Entry 3T63 (X-ray diffraction, 1.54 A resolution); this record covers chains B and N of the 6 polymer chains in the assembly.

[Chain B]
Protein: Protocatechuate 3,4-dioxygenase alpha chain
Source organism: Pseudomonas putida
Notes: EC 1.13.11.3
UniProt: P00436 (PCXA_PSEPU); residues 1-200 here correspond to UniProt positions 2-201 (UniProt number = residue number + 1)
Amino-acid sequence (200 residues; numbered 1 to 200; the number before each row is that of its first residue):
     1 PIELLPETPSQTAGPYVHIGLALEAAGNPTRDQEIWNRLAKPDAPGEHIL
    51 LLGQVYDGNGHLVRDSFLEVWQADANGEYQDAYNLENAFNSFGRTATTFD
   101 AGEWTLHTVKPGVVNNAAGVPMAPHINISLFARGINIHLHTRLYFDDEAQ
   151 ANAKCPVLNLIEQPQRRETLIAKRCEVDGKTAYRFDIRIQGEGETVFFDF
Swiss-Prot annotation at these positions:
  - binding site (3,4-dihydroxybenzoate): Arg133

[Chain N]
Protein: Protocatechuate 3,4-dioxygenase beta chain
Source organism: Pseudomonas putida
Notes: EC 1.13.11.3
UniProt: P00437 (PCXB_PSEPU); residues 301-538 here correspond to UniProt positions 2-239 (UniProt number = residue number - 299)
Amino-acid sequence (238 residues; row label = number of the first residue in the row):
   301 PAQDNSRFVIRDRNWHPKALTPDYKTSIARSPRQALVSIPQSISETTGPN
   351 FSHLGFGAHDHDLLLNFNNGGLPIGERIIVAGRVVDQYGKPVPNTLVEMW
   401 QANAGGRYRHKNDRYLAPLDPNFGGVGRCLTDSDGYYSFRTIKPGPAPWR
   451 NGPNDWRPAHIYFGISGPSIATKLITQLYFEGDPLIPMCPIVKSIANPEA
   501 VQQLIAKLDMNNANPMDCLAYRFDIVLRGQRKTHFENC
Differences from the reference sequence: engineered mutation Ala447 (Tyr148 in P00437), Tyr462 (His163 in P00437)
Metal / ion sites: Fe ion: Tyr408, His460, Tyr462 (together with beta-mercaptoethanol)

[Chain B / chain N interface]
Contacting residue pairs (173):
  Leu4(B) - Val309(N)  hydrophobic
  Leu4(B) - Gln387(N)
  Leu4(B) - Tyr388(N)  hydrophobic
  Leu5(B) - Asp386(N)
  Leu5(B) - Gln387(N)  hydrogen bond (backbone-side chain)
  Pro6(B) - Trp315(N)  hydrophobic
  Pro6(B) - Gln503(N)  hydrogen bond (backbone-side chain)
  Pro6(B) - Val526(N)
  Glu7(B) - Arg311(N)  salt bridge
  Glu7(B) - Trp315(N)  hydrogen bond (backbone-side chain)
  Glu7(B) - His316(N)  salt bridge
  Glu7(B) - Gln387(N)
  Glu7(B) - Gln503(N)
  Glu7(B) - Val526(N)
  Glu7(B) - Arg528(N)
  Thr8(B) - His316(N)
  Thr8(B) - Leu474(N)
  Thr8(B) - Thr476(N)
  Thr8(B) - Gln503(N)
  Thr8(B) - Leu504(N)
  Thr8(B) - Ile525(N)
  Thr8(B) - Val526(N)  hydrogen bond (side chain-backbone)
  Pro9(B) - His316(N)
  Pro9(B) - Thr476(N)  hydrogen bond (backbone-side chain)
  Pro9(B) - Ile495(N)  hydrophobic
  Pro9(B) - Ala500(N)
  Pro9(B) - Gln503(N)
  Pro9(B) - Leu504(N)
  Ser10(B) - His316(N)  hydrogen bond (backbone-side chain)
  Ser10(B) - Pro317(N)
  Ser10(B) - Leu474(N)
  Ser10(B) - Ile475(N)  hydrogen bond (side chain-backbone)
  Gln11(B) - Ile475(N)  hydrogen bond (backbone-backbone)
  Gln11(B) - Thr476(N)
  Gln11(B) - Gln477(N)
  Gln11(B) - Tyr479(N)  hydrogen bond
  Gln11(B) - Ile491(N)
  Gln11(B) - Val492(N)
  Gln11(B) - Ser494(N)  hydrogen bond
  Gln11(B) - Ile495(N)
  Gln11(B) - Leu504(N)
  Thr12(B) - Tyr324(N)  hydrogen bond
  Thr12(B) - Tyr462(N)
  Thr12(B) - Gln477(N)  hydrogen bond (backbone-side chain)
  Ala13(B) - Trp400(N)
  Ala13(B) - Tyr462(N)
  Ala13(B) - Ile475(N)  hydrophobic
  Pro15(B) - His410(N)
  Tyr16(B) - Trp400(N)  hydrogen bond (backbone-side chain)
  Tyr16(B) - Tyr408(N)  hydrophobic
  Tyr16(B) - His410(N)
  Tyr16(B) - Asn412(N)
  Tyr16(B) - Asp413(N)
  Val17(B) - Trp400(N)
  His18(B) - His410(N)  hydrogen bond
  Ile19(B) - Trp400(N)  hydrophobic
  Ile19(B) - Tyr408(N)  hydrophobic
  Ile19(B) - Arg409(N)
  Ile19(B) - His410(N)
  Ile19(B) - Gly425(N)
  Ile19(B) - Val426(N)
  Gly20(B) - Trp400(N)
  Gly20(B) - Val426(N)
  Leu21(B) - Glu398(N)
  Leu21(B) - Trp400(N)  hydrophobic
  Leu21(B) - Ile475(N)  hydrophobic
  Ala25(B) - Lys411(N)
  Ala26(B) - His410(N)
  Ala26(B) - Lys411(N)  hydrogen bond (backbone-backbone)
  Asn28(B) - Arg409(N)  hydrogen bond (side chain-backbone)
  Arg31(B) - Val426(N)
  Arg31(B) - Arg428(N)
  Gln33(B) - Leu354(N)
  Gln33(B) - Gly355(N)  hydrogen bond (side chain-backbone)
  Gln33(B) - Arg428(N)  hydrogen bond (backbone-side chain)
  Ile35(B) - Phe351(N)  hydrophobic
  Ile35(B) - Leu396(N)  hydrophobic
  Asp57(B) - Ala329(N)
  Gly58(B) - Ala329(N)  hydrogen bond (backbone-backbone)
  Asn59(B) - Ala329(N)
  Val63(B) - Arg330(N)
  Asp65(B) - Arg330(N)  salt bridge
  Glu69(B) - Lys473(N)  salt bridge
  Trp71(B) - Ser344(N)  hydrogen bond (side chain-backbone)
  Trp71(B) - Thr347(N)  hydrogen bond
  Trp71(B) - Gly348(N)
  Trp71(B) - Pro349(N)
  Trp71(B) - Ile470(N)  hydrophobic
  Glu78(B) - Pro301(N)
  Tyr79(B) - Pro301(N)
  Tyr79(B) - Ala302(N)  hydrogen bond (backbone-backbone)
  Tyr79(B) - Ser344(N)  hydrogen bond
  Asp81(B) - Ala302(N)
  Asp81(B) - Gly348(N)
  Asp81(B) - Pro349(N)
  Asp81(B) - Asn350(N)  hydrogen bond (backbone-backbone)
  Tyr83(B) - Asn350(N)  hydrogen bond (backbone-backbone)
  Tyr83(B) - Phe351(N)  hydrophobic
  Tyr83(B) - His353(N)
  Phe92(B) - Pro349(N)  hydrophobic
  Phe92(B) - Phe351(N)  hydrophobic
  Arg94(B) - Glu398(N)  salt bridge
  Phe99(B) - His410(N)
  Phe99(B) - Lys411(N)
  Phe99(B) - Asn412(N)
  Asn115(B) - Ile343(N)
  Ala117(B) - Arg307(N)
  Ala117(B) - Gln341(N)
  Ala117(B) - Asn537(N)
  Ala118(B) - Asn537(N)
  Met122(B) - Ser342(N)
  Met122(B) - Ser344(N)
  His125(B) - Ser344(N)  hydrogen bond
  Asn127(B) - Ser344(N)
  Asn127(B) - Ile470(N)
  Phe131(B) - Lys473(N)
  Phe131(B) - Ile475(N)  hydrophobic
  Arg133(B) - Tyr324(N)
  Arg133(B) - Thr326(N)
  Arg133(B) - Arg330(N)  hydrogen bond (backbone-side chain)
  Gly134(B) - Tyr324(N)  hydrogen bond (backbone-side chain)
  Gly134(B) - Thr326(N)
  Gly134(B) - Ser327(N)
  Gly134(B) - Arg330(N)
  Ile135(B) - Arg330(N)
  Asn136(B) - Pro317(N)
  Asn136(B) - Lys318(N)  hydrogen bond (side chain-backbone)
  Asn136(B) - Ala319(N)  hydrogen bond (side chain-backbone)
  Asn136(B) - Thr321(N)  hydrogen bond
  Asn136(B) - Tyr324(N)
  Asn136(B) - Ser494(N)
  Ile137(B) - Arg313(N)
  Ile137(B) - His316(N)
  Ile137(B) - Pro317(N)
  His138(B) - Arg311(N)
  His138(B) - Lys473(N)
  Leu139(B) - Pro332(N)  hydrophobic
  His140(B) - Arg311(N)
  His140(B) - Arg313(N)
  Arg142(B) - Ser342(N)
  Arg142(B) - Ser344(N)
  Arg142(B) - Glu345(N)  salt bridge
  Leu160(B) - Val337(N)
  Leu160(B) - Ile339(N)  hydrophobic
  Leu160(B) - Pro340(N)
  Arg166(B) - Gln334(N)
  Ile189(B) - Arg330(N)
  Ile189(B) - Ser331(N)
  Ile189(B) - Pro332(N)
  Gln190(B) - Ile328(N)  hydrogen bond (side chain-backbone)
  Gln190(B) - Ala329(N)
  Gln190(B) - Ser331(N)  hydrogen bond (side chain-backbone)
  Gln190(B) - Arg333(N)
  Glu194(B) - Pro332(N)
  Glu194(B) - Arg333(N)  hydrogen bond (side chain-backbone)
  Glu194(B) - Gln334(N)  hydrogen bond (side chain-backbone)
  Val196(B) - Val337(N)  hydrophobic
  Phe197(B) - Pro332(N)  hydrophobic
  Phe197(B) - Leu336(N)
  Phe197(B) - Val337(N)  hydrogen bond (backbone-backbone)
  Phe198(B) - Val337(N)
  Phe198(B) - Ile339(N)  hydrophobic
  Asp199(B) - Arg313(N)  salt bridge
  Asp199(B) - Leu336(N)
  Asp199(B) - Val337(N)  hydrogen bond (backbone-backbone)
  Asp199(B) - Ser338(N)
  Asp199(B) - Ile339(N)  hydrogen bond (backbone-backbone)
  Phe200(B) - Ile310(N)
  Phe200(B) - Ile339(N)
  Phe200(B) - Gln341(N)  hydrogen bond (backbone-side chain)
  Phe200(B) - Glu345(N)
  Phe200(B) - Ala471(N)  hydrophobic
  Phe200(B) - Arg528(N)  hydrogen bond (backbone-side chain)
Also at the interface, not in a pair above, chain B (75 interface residues in all): Gly14, Leu23, Gly27, Pro29, Glu34, Ala82, Asn84, Val114, Asn116, Ala132, Val157, Ile161
Also at the interface, not in a pair above, chain N (86 interface residues in all): Asp304, Ala335, Asp360, Phe367, Val385, Gly389, Gly424, Asp524, Leu527, Glu536

[In short]
75 residues of chain B face 86 of chain N across their interface, with 40 hydrogen bonds and 7 salt bridges.
Polar pairs include Glu7(B)-Arg311(N), Glu7(B)-His316(N) and Asp65(B)-Arg330(N). UniProt lists residue binding
3,4-dihydroxybenzoate Arg133(B) on chain B.
Chain B is Protocatechuate 3,4-dioxygenase alpha chain and chain N is Protocatechuate 3,4-dioxygenase beta
chain, both from Pseudomonas putida; the structure, Axial Ligand Swapping In Double Mutant Maintains
Intradiol-cleavage Chemistry in Protocatechuate 3,4-Dioxygenase, was determined by X-ray diffraction.
